PDB entry 9EYN | electron microscopy, 3.06 A resolution | chains A and B of the 8 polymer chains in the assembly

== Chain A (and B) ==
Name: Actinoporin
Source organism: Orbicella faveolata
Notes: chain B of this document is another copy of the same molecule, construct and numbering; everything in this record applies to it too
Sequence (262 residues; numbered -2 to 259; the number before each row is that of its first residue; numbers below 1 keep their minus sign (Gly-2 is residue -2)):
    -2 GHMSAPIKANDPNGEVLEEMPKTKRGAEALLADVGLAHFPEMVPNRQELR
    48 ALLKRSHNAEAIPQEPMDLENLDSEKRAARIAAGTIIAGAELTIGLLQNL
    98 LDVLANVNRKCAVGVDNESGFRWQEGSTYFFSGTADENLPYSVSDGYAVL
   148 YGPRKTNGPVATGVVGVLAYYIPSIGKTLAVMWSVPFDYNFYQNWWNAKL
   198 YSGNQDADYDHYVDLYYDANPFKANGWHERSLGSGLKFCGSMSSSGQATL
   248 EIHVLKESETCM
Unresolved in the structure: -2 to 78
Disulfide bonds: Cys236-Cys258
Small-molecule neighbours:
  - Sphingomyelin C18 (A1H8M), molecule 1: Ile91, Leu94, Gln95, Leu98, Asp99, Ala102, Asn154, Gly155, Pro156
  - Sphingomyelin C18 (A1H8M), molecule 2: Leu93, Leu97, Val100, Val104, Arg106, Tyr186, Ser241, Ser242, Gly243
  - Sphingomyelin C18 (A1H8M), molecule 3: Leu93, Asn96, Asp99, Val100, Asn103
  - Sphingomyelin C18 (A1H8M), molecule 4: Leu94, Leu98, Gly130, Thr131, Arg151, Thr153, Asn154, Gly155, Pro156, Val157
  - Sphingomyelin C18 (A1H8M), molecule 5: Tyr126, Phe128, Tyr206
  - Sphingomyelin C18 (A1H8M), molecule 6: Phe128, Ser129, Ala158, Thr159, Gly160, Val162, Ser181, Pro183, Phe184, Tyr189, Tyr209, Tyr213, Tyr214
  - Sphingomyelin C18 (A1H8M), molecule 7: Phe128, Ser129, Gly130, Thr153, Val157, Thr159
  - Sphingomyelin C18 (A1H8M), molecule 8: Phe128, Tyr189, Tyr206, Tyr209, Val210, Tyr214
  - Sphingomyelin C18 (A1H8M), molecule 9: Tyr186, Asn187, Phe188, Tyr189, Gln190
  - Sphingomyelin C18 (A1H8M), molecule 10: Asn187, Phe188, Tyr189, Trp192, Tyr213, Tyr214, Pro218

== Chain A / chain B interface ==
Residue-residue contacts (38):
  Thr82(A) - Ala80(B)
  Thr82(A) - Gly81(B)
  Thr82(A) - Ile84(B)
  Ala85(A) - Ile84(B)
  Gly86(A) - Ile84(B)
  Leu89(A) - Ala87(B)  hydrophobic
  Leu93(A) - Ile91(B)  hydrophobic
  Asn96(A) - Gln95(B)  hydrogen bond
  Asn222(A) - Ser124(B)
  Asn222(A) - Thr125(B)  hydrogen bond (backbone-backbone)
  Gly223(A) - Gly123(B)
  Trp224(A) - Gly123(B)  hydrogen bond (backbone-backbone)
  Trp224(A) - Leu136(B)  hydrogen bond (side chain-backbone)
  Trp224(A) - Pro137(B)
  Trp224(A) - Tyr138(B)
  Glu226(A) - Tyr138(B)  hydrogen bond
  Ser238(A) - Asn135(B)  hydrogen bond
  Met239(A) - Asn135(B)
  Ser240(A) - Ala132(B)
  Ser240(A) - Asp133(B)  hydrogen bond (side chain-backbone)
  Ser240(A) - Glu134(B)
  Ser240(A) - Asn135(B)  hydrogen bond (backbone-side chain)
  Ser241(A) - Thr131(B)
  Ser241(A) - Ala132(B)
  Ser242(A) - Thr131(B)
  Ser242(A) - Ala132(B)
  Ser242(A) - Asp133(B)  hydrogen bond
  Ser242(A) - Arg151(B)
  Gln244(A) - Asp133(B)
  Thr246(A) - Asp133(B)  hydrogen bond (side chain-backbone)
  Thr246(A) - Glu134(B)
  Thr246(A) - Asn135(B)  hydrogen bond
  Glu248(A) - Asn135(B)
  Thr257(A) - Arg119(B)
  Cys258(A) - Arg119(B)
  Cys258(A) - Tyr138(B)
  Met259(A) - Tyr138(B)  hydrophobic
  Met259(A) - Ser139(B)
Interface residues without a listed pair, chain A (22 interface residues in all): Ala245
Interface residues without a listed pair, chain B (22 interface residues in all): Glu88, Phe127

== Summary ==
The chain A/chain B interface involves 22 residues from each chain, with 11 hydrogen bonds. Polar contacts
include Asn96(A)-Gln95(B), Trp224(A)-Leu136(B) and Glu226(A)-Tyr138(B). Ligands of chain A: 10 copies of
Sphingomyelin C18.
Both chains are Actinoporin (Orbicella faveolata). Entry 9EYN (The structure of solubilized octameric pore of
actinoporin Fav prepared on DOPC, cholesterol, sphingomyelin membranes) was determined by electron microscopy
together with 9EYL and 9EYO from the same study.
